Entry 8RNC (electron microscopy, 3.52 A resolution); this record covers chains C and E of the 9 polymer chains in the assembly.

Chain C:
Name: Polymerase basic protein 2
From: Influenza B virus (B/Memphis/13/2003)
UniProtKB: Q5V8X3 (Q5V8X3_9INFB); residues 1-770 here = UniProt positions 1-770
Chain sequence (799 residues; each row starts with the number of its first residue):
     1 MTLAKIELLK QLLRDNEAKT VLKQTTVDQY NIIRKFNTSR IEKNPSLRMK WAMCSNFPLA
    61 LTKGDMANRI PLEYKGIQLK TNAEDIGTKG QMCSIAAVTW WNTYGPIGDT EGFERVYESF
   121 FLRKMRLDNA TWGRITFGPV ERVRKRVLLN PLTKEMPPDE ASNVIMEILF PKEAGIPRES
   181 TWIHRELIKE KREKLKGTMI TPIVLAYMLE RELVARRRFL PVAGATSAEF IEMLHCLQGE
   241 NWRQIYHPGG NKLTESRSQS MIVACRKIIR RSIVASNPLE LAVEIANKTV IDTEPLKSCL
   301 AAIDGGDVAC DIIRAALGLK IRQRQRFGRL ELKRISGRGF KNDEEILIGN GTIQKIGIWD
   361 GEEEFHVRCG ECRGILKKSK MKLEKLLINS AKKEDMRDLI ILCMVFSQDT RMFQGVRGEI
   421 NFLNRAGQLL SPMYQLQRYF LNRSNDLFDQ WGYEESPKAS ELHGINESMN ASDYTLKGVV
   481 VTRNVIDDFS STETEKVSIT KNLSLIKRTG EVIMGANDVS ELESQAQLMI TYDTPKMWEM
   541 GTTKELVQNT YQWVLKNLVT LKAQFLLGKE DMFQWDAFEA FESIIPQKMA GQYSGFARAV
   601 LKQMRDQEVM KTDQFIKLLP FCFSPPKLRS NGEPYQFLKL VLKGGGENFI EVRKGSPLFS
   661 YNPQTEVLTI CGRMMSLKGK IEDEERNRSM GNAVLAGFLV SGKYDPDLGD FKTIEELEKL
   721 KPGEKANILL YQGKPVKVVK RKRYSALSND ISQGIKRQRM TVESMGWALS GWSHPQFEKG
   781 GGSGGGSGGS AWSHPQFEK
Disordered / not traced: 250-255, 767-799
Sequence notes: expression tag (771-799)

Chain E:
Name: RNA-directed RNA polymerase catalytic subunit
From: Influenza B virus (B/Memphis/13/2003)
Notes: EC 2.7.7.48
UniProtKB: Q5V8Y6 (Q5V8Y6_9INFB); residue numbers follow UniProt; this construct covers 1-752
Chain sequence (752 residues; numbered 1 to 752; the number before each row is that of its first residue):
     1 MNINPYFLFI DVPIQAAIST TFPYTGVPPY SHGTGTGYTI DTVIRTHEYS NKGKQYISDV
    61 TGCTMVDPTN GPLPEDNEPS AYAQLDCVLE ALDRMDEEHP GLFQAASQNA METLMVTTVD
   121 KLTQGRQTFD WTVCRNQPAA TALNTTITSF RLNDLNGADK GGLIPFCQDI IDSLDRPEMT
   181 FFSVKNIKKK LPAKNRKGFL IKRIPMKVKD KITKVEYIKR ALSLNTMTKD AERGKLKRRA
   241 IATAGIQIRG FVLVVENLAK NICENLEQSG LPVGGNEKKA KLSNAVAKML SNCPPGGISM
   301 TVTGDNTKWN ECLNPRIFLA MTERITRDSP IWFRDFCSIA PVLFSNKIAR LGKGFMITSK
   361 TKRLKAQIPC PDLFSIPLER YNEETRAKLK KLKPFFNEEG TASLSPGMMM GMFNMLSTVL
   421 GVAALGIKNI GNKEYLWDGL QSSDDFALFV NAKDEETCME GINDFYRTCK LLGINMSKKK
   481 SYCNETGMFE FTSMFYRDGF VSNFAMELPS FGVAGVNESA DMAIGMTIIK NNMINNGMGP
   541 ATAQTAIQLF IADYRYTYKC HRGDSKVEGK RMKIIKELWE NTKGRDGLLV ADGGPNIYNL
   601 RNLHIPEIVL KYNLMDPEYK GRLLHPQNPF VGHLSIEGIK EADITPAHGP VKKMDYDAVS
   661 GTHSWRTKRN RSILNTDQRN MILEEQCYAK CCNLFEACFN SASYRKPVGQ HSMLEAMAHR
   721 LRMDARLDYE SGRMSKDDFE KAMAHLGEIG YI
Disordered / not traced: 228-238, 634-654

Interface between chain C and chain E:
Residue-residue contacts - 21 pairs, chain C then chain E:
  Gly133(C) with Arg363(E)
  Ala391(C) with Arg196(E)
  Lys393(C) with Asn195(E); Arg196(E)
  Gln414(C) with Arg733(E)
  Arg417(C) with Arg733(E)
  Asp449(C) with Ser701(E)
  Tyr453(C) with Ala697(E)
  Glu467(C) with Ala697(E); Ser701(E)
  Asn470(C) with Lys194(E); Arg196(E)
  Ala471(C) with Arg196(E), hydrogen bond (backbone-backbone); Lys197(E); Gly198(E)
  Ser472(C) with Gly198(E); Glu696(E)
  Asp473(C) with Asn693(E)
  Tyr474(C) with Lys690(E); Asn693(E); Leu694(E), hydrophobic
Interface residues without a listed pair, chain C (20 interface residues in all): Arg134, Lys392, Arg411, Gly415, Gln450, Asn466, Met469
Interface residues without a listed pair, chain E (14 interface residues in all): Gly732
The authors on this interface:
  - interface residues, chain C: Asn466(C)
  - interface residues, chain E: Lys194(E)

Summary:
The interface between chain C and chain E involves 20 residues on one side and 14 on the other, with 1
hydrogen bond. The hydrogen-bonded pair Ala471(C)-Arg196(E) is a backbone contact. The paper reports interface
residues Asn466(C) and Lys194(E).
Here chain C is Polymerase basic protein 2 and chain E is RNA-directed RNA polymerase catalytic subunit, both
from Influenza B virus (B/Memphis/13/2003). Entry 8RNC (Influenza B polymerase, replication complex, an
asymmetric polymerase dimer bound to human ANP32A (from "Influenza B ...) was determined by electron
microscopy (same publication as 8RN1, 8RN2, 8RN3, 8RN4, 8RN5, 8RN6 and 5 further entries).
